Entry 6KUP (electron microscopy, 4.30 A resolution (low resolution: residue-level contacts below are approximate; hydrogen-bond / salt-bridge calls are withheld)); this record covers chains B and R of the 5 polymer chains in the assembly.

# Chain B
Name: RNA-directed RNA polymerase catalytic subunit
Organism: Influenza D virus (D/swine/Oklahoma/1334/2011)
Notes: EC 2.7.7.48
UniProtKB: K9LH03 (K9LH03_9ORTO); numbering as in UniProt (aligned over 1-753)
Amino-acid sequence (753 residues; each row starts with the number of its first residue):
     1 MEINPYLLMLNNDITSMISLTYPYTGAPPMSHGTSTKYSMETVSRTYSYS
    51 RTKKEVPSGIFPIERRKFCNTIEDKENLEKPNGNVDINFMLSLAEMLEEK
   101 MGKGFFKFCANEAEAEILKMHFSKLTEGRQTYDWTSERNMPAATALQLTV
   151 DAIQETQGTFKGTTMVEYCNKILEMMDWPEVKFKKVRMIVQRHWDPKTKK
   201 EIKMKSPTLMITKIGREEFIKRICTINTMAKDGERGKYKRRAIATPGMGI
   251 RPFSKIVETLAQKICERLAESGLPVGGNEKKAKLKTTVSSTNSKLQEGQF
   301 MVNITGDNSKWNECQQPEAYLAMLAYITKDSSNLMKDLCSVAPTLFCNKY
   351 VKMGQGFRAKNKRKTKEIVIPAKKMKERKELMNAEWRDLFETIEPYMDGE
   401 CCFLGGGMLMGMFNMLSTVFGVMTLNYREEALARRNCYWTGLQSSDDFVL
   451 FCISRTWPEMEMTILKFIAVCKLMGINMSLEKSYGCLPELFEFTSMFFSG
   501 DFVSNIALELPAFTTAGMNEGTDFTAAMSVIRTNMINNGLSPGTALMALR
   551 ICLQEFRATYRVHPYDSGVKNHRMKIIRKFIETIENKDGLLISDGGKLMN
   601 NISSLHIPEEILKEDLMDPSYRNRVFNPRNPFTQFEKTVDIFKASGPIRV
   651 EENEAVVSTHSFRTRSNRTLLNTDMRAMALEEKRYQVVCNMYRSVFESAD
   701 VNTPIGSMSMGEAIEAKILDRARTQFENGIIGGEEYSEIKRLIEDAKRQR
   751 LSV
Disordered / not traced: 187-207, 273-279, 431-434, 636-654, 753

# Chain R
Molecule: 3'-vRNA
Sequence (14 nucleotides; row label = number of the first residue in the row):
     1 CUCCUGCUUAUGCU
Disordered / not traced: 9-14

# How chain B and chain R interact
Pairs across the interface (10):
  Arg138(B) - U8(R)
  Asn667(B) - G6(R)
  Asn667(B) - C7(R)
  Arg668(B) - U5(R)
  Arg668(B) - G6(R)
  Thr669(B) - U5(R)
  Thr669(B) - G6(R)
  Thr669(B) - U8(R)
  Asn672(B) - C4(R)
  Asn672(B) - U5(R)

# Summary
The chain B/chain R interface involves 5 residues from each chain.
Here chain B is RNA-directed RNA polymerase catalytic subunit (Influenza D virus (D/swine/Oklahoma/1334/2011))
and chain R is 3'-vRNA. Entry 6KUP (Structure of influenza D virus polymerase bound to vRNA promoter in Mode A
conformation(Class A2)) was determined by electron microscopy together with 6KUJ, 6KUK, 6KUR, 6KUT, 6KUV and
6KV5 from the same study.
